PDB entry 4PC7 | X-ray diffraction, 3.60 A resolution | chains A and C

[Chain A]
Name: Elongation factor Tu 1
From: Escherichia coli
UniProtKB: P0CE47 (EFTU1_ECOLI); residues 0-393 here correspond to UniProt positions 1-394 (UniProt number = residue number + 1)
Sequence (394 residues; numbered 0 to 393; the number before each row is that of its first residue; numbering starts at 0):
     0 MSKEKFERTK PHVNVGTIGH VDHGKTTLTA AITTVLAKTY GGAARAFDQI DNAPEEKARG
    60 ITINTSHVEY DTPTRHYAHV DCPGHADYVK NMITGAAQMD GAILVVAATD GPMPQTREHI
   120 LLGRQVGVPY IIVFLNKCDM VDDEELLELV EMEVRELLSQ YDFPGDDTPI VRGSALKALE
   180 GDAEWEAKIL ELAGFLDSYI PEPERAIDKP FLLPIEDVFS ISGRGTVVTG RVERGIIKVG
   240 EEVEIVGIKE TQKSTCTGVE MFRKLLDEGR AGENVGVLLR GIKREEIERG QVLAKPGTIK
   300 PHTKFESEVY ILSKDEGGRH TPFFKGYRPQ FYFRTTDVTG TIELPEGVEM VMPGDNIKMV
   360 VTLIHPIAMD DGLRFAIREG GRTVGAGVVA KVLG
Unresolved in the structure: 0-7, 42-60
Ion coordination: Mg2+: Thr-25, Asp-80 (together with GMP-PNP)
Residues lining bound ligands:
  - GMP-PNP (GNP; phosphoaminophosphonic acid-guanylate ester): His-19, Val-20, Asp-21, His-22, Gly-23, Lys-24, Thr-25, Thr-26, Cys-81, Pro-82, Gly-83, Asn-135, Lys-136, Asp-138, Met-139, Ser-173, Ala-174, Leu-175
  - pulvomycin (PUL; (1S,2S,3E,5E,7E,10S,11S,12S)-12-[(2R,4E,6E,8Z,10R,12E,14E,16Z,18S,19Z)-10,18-dihydroxy-12,16,19-trimethyl-11,22-dioxoox acyclodocosa-4,6,8,12,14,16,19-heptaen-2-yl]-2,11-dihydroxy-1,10-dimethyl-9-oxotrideca-3,5,7-trien-1-yl 6-deoxy-2,4-di-O-methyl-beta-L-galactopyranoside): Asn-63, Val-88, Lys-89, Ile-92, Thr-93, Ala-96, Gln-97, Leu-121, Gln-124, Val-125, Pro-213, Glu-215, Phe-218, Ile-220, Thr-228, Gly-229, Arg-230, Glu-259, Met-260, Phe-261, Arg-262, Asn-273, Val-274, Gly-275, Tyr-331, Phe-332, Arg-333, Thr-334, Arg-373, Phe-374, Ala-375, Arg-377, Thr-382
Swiss-Prot annotation at these positions:
  - region: Gly-18 to Thr-25 (G1), Gly-59 to Asn-63 (G2), Asp-80 to Gly-83 (G3), Asn-135 to Asp-138 (G4), Ser-173 to Leu-175 (G5)
  - binding site (GDP): Asp-21, Gly-23, Lys-24, Thr-25, Thr-26, Asn-135, Asp-138, Ser-173, Ala-174, Leu-175
  - binding site (GTP): Asp-21, Gly-23, Lys-24, Thr-25, Thr-26, Asn-135, Asp-138, Ser-173, Ala-174, Leu-175
  - binding site (Mg(2+)): Thr-25
  - modified residue: Ser-1 (N-acetylserine), Lys-56 (N6,N6-dimethyllysine), Lys-313 (N6-acetyllysine), Thr-382 (Phosphothreonine)

[Chain C]
Name: Elongation factor Ts
From: Escherichia coli
UniProtKB: P0A6P1 (EFTS_ECOLI); residues 1-282 here correspond to UniProt positions 2-283 (UniProt number = residue number + 1)
Sequence (282 residues; each row starts with the number of its first residue):
     1 AEITASLVKE LRERTGAGMM DCKKALTEAN GDIELAIENM RKSGAIKAAK KAGNVAADGV
    61 IKTKIDGNYG IILEVNCQTD FVAKDAGFQA FADKVLDAAV AGKITDVEVL KAQFEEERVA
   121 LVAKIGENIN IRRVAALEGD VLGSYQHGAR IGVLVAAKGA DEELVKHIAM HVAASKPEFI
   181 KPEDVSAEVV EKEYQVQLDI AMQSGKPKEI AEKMVEGRMK KFTGEVSLTG QPFVMEPSKT
   241 VGQLLKEHNA EVTGFIRFEV GEGIEKVETD FAAEVAAMSK QS
Unresolved in the structure: 202-206, 267-282
Swiss-Prot annotation at these positions:
  - region: Thr-79 to Val-82 (Involved in Mg(2+) ion dislocation from EF-Tu)

[How chain A and chain C interact]
Residue-residue contacts (32; chain A residue first):
  Thr-108(A) with Met-19(C); Met-20(C), hydrogen bond (backbone-backbone)
  Asp-109(A) with Arg-12(C), hydrogen bond (backbone-side chain); Gly-18(C); Met-19(C), hydrogen bond (backbone-backbone); Asp-21(C)
  Pro-111(A) with Arg-12(C), hydrogen bond (backbone-side chain)
  Met-112(A) with Ala-17(C), hydrophobic
  Arg-116(A) with Gly-16(C)
  Asp-142(A) with Lys-23(C), salt bridge
  Glu-144(A) with Ala-5(C)
  Leu-145(A) with Lys-23(C)
  Leu-148(A) with Ala-5(C); Met-19(C), hydrophobic
  Val-149(A) with Met-19(C), hydrophobic
  Glu-152(A) with Arg-12(C), salt bridge; Met-19(C)
  Asp-314(A) with Gly-16(C)
  Pro-321(A) with Ala-174(C), hydrophobic
  Phe-323(A) with Met-170(C), hydrophobic; Val-234(C); Met-235(C)
  Glu-348(A) with Lys-166(C), salt bridge; Met-170(C)
  Met-349(A) with Tyr-145(C); His-147(C); Met-170(C), hydrophobic; Ala-174(C), hydrophobic
  Met-351(A) with His-147(C); Ala-173(C); Ala-174(C), hydrophobic
  Asp-354(A) with His-147(C), salt bridge
Other interface residues (no listed pair), chain A (21 interface residues in all): Gly-110, Met-139, Arg-381
Other interface residues (no listed pair), chain C (20 interface residues in all): Val-8, Lys-47, His-167

[Overview]
21 residues of chain A face 20 of chain C across their interface; the contacts include 4 hydrogen bonds and 4
salt bridges. Among the polar pairs are Asp-142(A)/Lys-23(C), Glu-152(A)/Arg-12(C) and Glu-348(A)/Lys-166(C).
Ligands of chain A: GMP-PNP and pulvomycin.
Here chain A is Elongation factor Tu 1 and chain C is Elongation factor Ts, both from Escherichia coli. Entry
4PC7 (Elongation factor Tu:Ts complex in a near GTP conformation) was determined by X-ray diffraction together
with 4PC1, 4PC2, 4PC3 and 4PC6 from the same study.
